PDB entry 6VJZ | electron microscopy, 4.30 A resolution (low resolution: residue-level contacts below are approximate; hydrogen-bond / salt-bridge calls are withheld) | chains C and B of the 4 polymer chains in the assembly

# Chain C
Name: Degradation in the endoplasmic reticulum protein 1
Source organism: Saccharomyces cerevisiae
UniProtKB: P38307 (DER1_YEAST); numbering as in UniProt (aligned over 1-211)
Sequence (211 residues; each row starts with the number of its first residue):
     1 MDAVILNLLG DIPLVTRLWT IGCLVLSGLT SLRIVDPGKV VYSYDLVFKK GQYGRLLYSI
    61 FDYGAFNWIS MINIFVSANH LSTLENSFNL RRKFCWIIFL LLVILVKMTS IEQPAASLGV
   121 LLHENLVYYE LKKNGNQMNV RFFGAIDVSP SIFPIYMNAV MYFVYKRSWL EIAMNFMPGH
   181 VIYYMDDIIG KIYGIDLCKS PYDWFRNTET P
Not modelled in the structure: 1-12, 135-149, 193-211
UniProt features mapped onto this chain:
  - modified residue: M1 (N-acetylmethionine)

# Chain B
Name: ERAD-associated E3 ubiquitin-protein ligase HRD1
Source organism: Saccharomyces cerevisiae
Notes: EC 2.3.2.27
UniProtKB: Q08109 (HRD1_YEAST); residue numbers follow UniProt; this construct covers 1-480
Sequence (480 residues; numbered 1 to 480; the number before each row is that of its first residue):
     1 MVPENRRKQL AIFVVVTYLL TFYCVYSATK TSVSFLQVTL KLNEGFNLMV LSIFILLNST
    61 LLWQLLTKLL FGELRLIEHE HIFERLPFTI INTLFMSSLF HERYFFTVAF FGLLLLYLKV
   121 FHWILKDRLE ALLQSINDST TMKTLIFSRF SFNLVLLAVV DYQIITRCIS SIYTNQKSDI
   181 ESTSLYLIQV MEFTMLLIDL LNLFLQTCLN FWEFYRSQQS LSNENNHIVH GDPTDENTVE
   241 SDQSQPVLND DDDDDDDDRQ FTGLEGKFMY EKAIDVFTRF LKTALHLSML IPFRMPMMLL
   301 KDVVWDILAL YQSGTSLWKI WRNNKQLDDT LVTVTVEQLQ NSANDDNICI ICMDELIHSP
   361 NQQTWKNKNK KPKRLPCGHI LHLSCLKNWM ERSQTCPICR LPVFDEKGNV VQTTFTSNSD
   421 ITTQTTVTDS TGIATDQQGF ANEVDLLPTR TTSPDIRIVP TQNIDTLAMR TRSTSTPSPT
Not modelled in the structure: 221-264, 325-480

# Chain C / chain B interface
Pairs across the interface (4):
  L32(C) - G45(B)
  I34(C) - F46(B)
  W68(C) - S98(B)
  P150(C) - F88(B)
Interface residues without a listed pair, chain C (5 interface residues in all): I72
Interface residues without a listed pair, chain B (7 interface residues in all): I91, L94, S97

# In short
5 residues of chain C face 7 of chain B across their interface.
Chain C is Degradation in the endoplasmic reticulum protein 1 and chain B is ERAD-associated E3
ubiquitin-protein ligase HRD1, both from Saccharomyces cerevisiae; the structure, CryoEM structure of
Hrd1-Usa1/Der1/Hrd3 complex of the expected topology, was determined by electron microscopy, deposited
together with 6VJY, 6VK0, 6VK1 and 6VK3.
